6QGO - chain B; structure by X-ray diffraction, 2.60 A resolution.

# Chain B
Molecule: Acyl-protein thioesterase 1
Source organism: Homo sapiens
Notes: EC 3.1.2.-
UniProt: O75608 (LYPA1_HUMAN); numbering as in UniProt (aligned over 1-230)
Sequence (233 residues; each row starts with the number of its first residue; numbers below 1 keep their minus sign (Gly-2 is residue -2)):
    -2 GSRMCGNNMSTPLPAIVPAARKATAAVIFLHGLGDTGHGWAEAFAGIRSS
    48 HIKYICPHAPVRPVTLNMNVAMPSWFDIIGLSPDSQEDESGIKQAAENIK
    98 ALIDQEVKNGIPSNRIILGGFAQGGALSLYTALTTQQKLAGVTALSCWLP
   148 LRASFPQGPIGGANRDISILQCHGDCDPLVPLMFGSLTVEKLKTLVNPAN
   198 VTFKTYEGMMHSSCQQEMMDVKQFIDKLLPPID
Unresolved in the structure: -2 to 8, 230
Differences from the reference sequence: expression tag (-2 to 0); engineered mutation Ala119 (Ser in O75608)
Swiss-Prot annotation at these positions:
  - active site (Charge relay system): Asp174, His208
  - modified residue: Lys224 (N6-acetyllysine)
What the authors report for this chain:
  - mutagenesis - M65E: decreased binding to liposome

# In short
From UniProt: active-site residues Asp174 and His208. From the paper: M65E reduces binding to liposome.
Chain B is Acyl-protein thioesterase 1 (Homo sapiens); the structure, Crystal structure of APT1 S119A mutant
bound to palmitic acid, was determined by X-ray diffraction (same publication as 6QGN, 6QGQ and 6QGS).
